PDB entry 2YU9 | X-ray diffraction, 3.40 A resolution | chains A and E of the 13 polymer chains in the assembly

[Chain A]
Name: DNA-directed RNA polymerase II largest subunit
Organism: Saccharomyces cerevisiae
Notes: EC 2.7.7.6
UniProtKB: P04050 (RPB1_YEAST); numbering as in UniProt (aligned over 1-1733)
Amino-acid sequence (1733 residues; each row starts with the number of its first residue):
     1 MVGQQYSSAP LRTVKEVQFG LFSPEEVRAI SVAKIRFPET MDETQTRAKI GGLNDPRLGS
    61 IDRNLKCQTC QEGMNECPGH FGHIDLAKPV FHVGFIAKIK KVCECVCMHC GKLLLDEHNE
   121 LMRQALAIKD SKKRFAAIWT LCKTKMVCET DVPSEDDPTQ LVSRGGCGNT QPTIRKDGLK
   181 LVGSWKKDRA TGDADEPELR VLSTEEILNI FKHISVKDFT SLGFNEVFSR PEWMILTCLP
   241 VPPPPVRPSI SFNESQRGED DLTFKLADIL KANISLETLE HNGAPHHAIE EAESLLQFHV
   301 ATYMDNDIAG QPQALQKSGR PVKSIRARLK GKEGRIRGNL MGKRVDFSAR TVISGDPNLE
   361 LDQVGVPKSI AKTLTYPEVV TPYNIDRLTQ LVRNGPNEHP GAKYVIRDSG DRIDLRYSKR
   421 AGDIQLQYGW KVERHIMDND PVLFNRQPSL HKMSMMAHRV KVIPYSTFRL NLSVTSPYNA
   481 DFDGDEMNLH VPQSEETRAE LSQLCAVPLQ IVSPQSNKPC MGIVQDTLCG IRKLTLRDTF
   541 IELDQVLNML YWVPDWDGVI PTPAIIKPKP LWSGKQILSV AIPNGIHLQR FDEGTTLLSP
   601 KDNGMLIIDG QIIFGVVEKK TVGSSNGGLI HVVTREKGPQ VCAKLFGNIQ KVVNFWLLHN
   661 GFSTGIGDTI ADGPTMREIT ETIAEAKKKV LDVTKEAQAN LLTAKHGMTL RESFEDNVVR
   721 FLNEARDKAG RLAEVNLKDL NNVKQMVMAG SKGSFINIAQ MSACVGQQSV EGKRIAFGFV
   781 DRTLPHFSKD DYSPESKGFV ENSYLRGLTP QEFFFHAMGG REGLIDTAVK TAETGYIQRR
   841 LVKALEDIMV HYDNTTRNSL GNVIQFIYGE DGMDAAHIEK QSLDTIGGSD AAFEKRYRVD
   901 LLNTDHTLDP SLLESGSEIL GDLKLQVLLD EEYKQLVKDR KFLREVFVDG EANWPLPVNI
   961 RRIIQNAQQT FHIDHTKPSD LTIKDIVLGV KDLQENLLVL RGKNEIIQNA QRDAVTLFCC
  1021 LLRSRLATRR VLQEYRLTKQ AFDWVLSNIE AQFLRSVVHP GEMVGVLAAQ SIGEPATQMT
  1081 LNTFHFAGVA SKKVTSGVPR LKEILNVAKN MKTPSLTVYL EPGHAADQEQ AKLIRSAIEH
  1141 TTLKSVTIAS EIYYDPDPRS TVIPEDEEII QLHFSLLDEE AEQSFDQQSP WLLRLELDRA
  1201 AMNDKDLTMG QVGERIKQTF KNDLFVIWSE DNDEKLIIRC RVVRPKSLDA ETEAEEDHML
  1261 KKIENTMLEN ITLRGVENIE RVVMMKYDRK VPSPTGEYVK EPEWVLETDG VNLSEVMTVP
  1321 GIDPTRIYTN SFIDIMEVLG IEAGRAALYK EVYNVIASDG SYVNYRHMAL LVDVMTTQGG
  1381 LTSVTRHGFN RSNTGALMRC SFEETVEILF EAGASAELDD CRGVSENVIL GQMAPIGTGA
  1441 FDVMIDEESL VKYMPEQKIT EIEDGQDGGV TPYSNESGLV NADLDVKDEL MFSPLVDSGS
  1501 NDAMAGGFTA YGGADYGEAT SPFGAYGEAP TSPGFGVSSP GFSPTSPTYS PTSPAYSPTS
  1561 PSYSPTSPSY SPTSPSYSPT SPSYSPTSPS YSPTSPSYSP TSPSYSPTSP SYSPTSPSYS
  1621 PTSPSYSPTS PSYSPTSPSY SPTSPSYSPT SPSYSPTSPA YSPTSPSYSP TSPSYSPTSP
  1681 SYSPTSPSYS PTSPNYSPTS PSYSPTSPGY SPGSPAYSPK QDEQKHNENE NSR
Not modelled in the structure: 1-2, 155-160, 187-198, 1177-1186, 1245-1253, 1451-1733
UniProt features mapped onto this chain:
  - region: Pro-248 to Asp-260 (Lid loop), Asn-306 to Lys-323 (Rudder loop), Pro-810 to Glu-822 (Bridging helix)
  - binding site (Zn(2+)): Cys-67, Cys-70, Cys-77, His-80, Cys-107, Cys-110, Cys-148, Cys-167
  - binding site (Mg(2+)): Asp-481, Asp-483, Asp-485
  - modified residue: Thr-1471 (Phosphothreonine)
  - cross-link (Glycyl lysine isopeptide (Lys-Gly)): Lys-695 (interchain with G-Cter in ubiquitin), Lys-1246 (interchain with G-Cter in ubiquitin), Lys-1350 (interchain with G-Cter in ubiquitin)
  - natural variant: Ser-1653 to Pro-1659 (deletion: In strain: A364A)
  - mutagenesis: Lys-1246 (K1246R: Impairs ubiquitination during transcription stress)
Bound ions: Zn2+ site 1: Cys-67, Cys-70, Cys-77, His-80; Zn2+ site 2: Cys-107, Cys-110, Cys-148, Cys-167; Mg2+: Asp-481, Asp-483, Asp-485
Ligand contacts: UTP: Arg-446, Pro-448, Asn-479, Asp-481, Asp-483, Gln-1078
What the authors report for this chain:
  - catalytic residues: His-1085 (proposed by the authors, not directly observed)
  - mutagenesis - R446A: abolished growth

[Chain E]
Name: DNA-directed RNA polymerases I, II, and III 27 kDa polypeptide
Organism: Saccharomyces cerevisiae
Notes: EC 2.7.7.6
UniProtKB: P20434 (RPB5_YEAST); numbering as in UniProt (aligned over 1-215)
Amino-acid sequence (215 residues; row label = number of the first residue in the row):
     1 MDQENERNIS RLWRAFRTVK EMVKDRGYFI TQEEVELPLE DFKAKYCDSM GRPQRKMMSF
    61 QANPTEESIS KFPDMGSLWV EFCDEPSVGV KTMKTFVIHI QEKNFQTGIF VYQNNITPSA
   121 MKLVPSIPPA TIETFNEAAL VVNITHHELV PKHIRLSSDE KRELLKRYRL KESQLPRIQR
   181 ADPVALYLGL KRGEVVKIIR KSETSGRYAS YRICM
Not modelled in the structure: 1

[Interface between chain A and chain E]
Pairs across the interface (84; chain A residue first):
  Arg-857(A) with Tyr-168(E); Leu-170(E)
  Leu-860(A) with Gln-174(E), hydrogen bond (backbone-side chain)
  Gly-861(A) with Gln-174(E)
  Asn-862(A) with Gln-174(E)
  Val-863(A) with Leu-170(E), hydrophobic; Gln-174(E), hydrogen bond (backbone-backbone); Pro-176(E)
  Gln-865(A) with Tyr-208(E)
  Phe-866(A) with Tyr-168(E); Tyr-208(E), hydrogen bond (backbone-side chain); Ala-209(E); Ser-210(E); Tyr-211(E)
  Gly-869(A) with Thr-204(E)
  Glu-870(A) with Arg-200(E), salt bridge; Ser-202(E), hydrogen bond; Thr-204(E); Ser-205(E), hydrogen bond (backbone-side chain); Tyr-208(E)
  Asp-871(A) with Thr-204(E)
  Phe-942(A) with Gly-206(E); Arg-207(E)
  Val-946(A) with Lys-201(E); Ser-202(E); Gly-206(E)
  Phe-947(A) with Glu-203(E)
  Asn-1004(A) with Arg-167(E), hydrogen bond
  Ile-1006(A) with Glu-163(E); Leu-164(E), hydrophobic; Arg-167(E)
  Ala-1010(A) with Tyr-168(E)
  Asp-1013(A) with Ser-205(E); Arg-207(E), salt bridge
  Ala-1014(A) with Ser-205(E)
  Thr-1016(A) with Ser-205(E)
  Leu-1017(A) with Glu-203(E); Ser-205(E), hydrogen bond (backbone-backbone)
  Met-1317(A) with Val-142(E)
  Thr-1318(A) with Arg-11(E), hydrogen bond; Arg-14(E), hydrogen bond (backbone-side chain); Val-141(E)
  Val-1319(A) with Arg-14(E)
  Pro-1320(A) with Arg-14(E)
  Pro-1324(A) with Val-142(E), hydrophobic; His-147(E), hydrogen bond (backbone-side chain)
  Thr-1325(A) with His-146(E); His-147(E), hydrogen bond (backbone-side chain); Glu-148(E), hydrogen bond (backbone-backbone)
  Arg-1326(A) with His-147(E); Glu-148(E), salt bridge
  Ile-1327(A) with His-147(E), hydrogen bond (backbone-side chain)
  Glu-1337(A) with Pro-183(E)
  Val-1338(A) with Ile-144(E); Pro-183(E)
  Leu-1339(A) with Ile-144(E), hydrophobic; His-147(E); Val-150(E); Pro-183(E); Val-184(E)
  Gly-1340(A) with Asp-182(E); Pro-183(E)
  Ile-1341(A) with Ile-178(E), hydrophobic; Asp-182(E), hydrogen bond (backbone-side chain)
  Glu-1342(A) with Pro-151(E); His-153(E); Ile-198(E); Arg-200(E), salt bridge; Arg-212(E), salt bridge
  Ala-1343(A) with Leu-149(E), hydrophobic; Val-150(E), hydrophobic
  Arg-1345(A) with Arg-200(E)
  Ala-1347(A) with Leu-149(E)
  Tyr-1365(A) with Ser-202(E); Glu-203(E)
  Arg-1366(A) with Thr-204(E), hydrogen bond
  Thr-1376(A) with Arg-212(E), hydrogen bond (backbone-side chain)
  Thr-1377(A) with Pro-176(E); Arg-177(E), hydrogen bond (backbone-backbone); Arg-212(E)
  Gln-1378(A) with Arg-177(E)
  Gly-1379(A) with Arg-177(E); Gln-179(E)
  Gly-1380(A) with Gln-179(E), hydrogen bond (backbone-side chain)
Other interface residues (no listed pair), chain A (52 interface residues in all): Ile-867, Glu-945, Trp-954, Ile-1007, Met-1336, Ala-1346, Tyr-1349, Asp-1373
Other interface residues (no listed pair), chain E (43 interface residues in all): Arg-7, Ala-138, Arg-169, Ser-173

[In short]
52 residues of chain A and 43 residues of chain E are in contact; the contacts include 18 hydrogen bonds and 5
salt bridges. Polar contacts include Glu-870(A)/Arg-200(E), Asp-1013(A)/Arg-207(E) and Arg-1326(A)/Glu-148(E).
Ligands of chain A: UTP. From the paper: the catalytic residue His-1085(A); R446A of chain A abolishes growth.
Here chain A is DNA-directed RNA polymerase II largest subunit and chain E is DNA-directed RNA polymerases I,
II, and III 27 kDa polypeptide, both from Saccharomyces cerevisiae. Entry 2YU9 (RNA polymerase II elongation
complex in 150 mm MG+2 with UTP) was determined by X-ray diffraction together with 2E2H, 2E2I, 2E2J, 2NVQ,
2NVT, 2NVX, 2NVY and 2NVZ from the same study.
